Entry 5KJM (X-ray diffraction, 2.19 A resolution); this record covers chain A.

# Chain A
Molecule: N-lysine methyltransferase SMYD2
Organism: Homo sapiens
Notes: EC 2.1.1.-, 2.1.1.43
UniProtKB: Q9NRG4 (SMYD2_HUMAN); residue numbers follow UniProt; this construct covers 5-433
Amino-acid sequence (429 residues; row label = number of the first residue in the row):
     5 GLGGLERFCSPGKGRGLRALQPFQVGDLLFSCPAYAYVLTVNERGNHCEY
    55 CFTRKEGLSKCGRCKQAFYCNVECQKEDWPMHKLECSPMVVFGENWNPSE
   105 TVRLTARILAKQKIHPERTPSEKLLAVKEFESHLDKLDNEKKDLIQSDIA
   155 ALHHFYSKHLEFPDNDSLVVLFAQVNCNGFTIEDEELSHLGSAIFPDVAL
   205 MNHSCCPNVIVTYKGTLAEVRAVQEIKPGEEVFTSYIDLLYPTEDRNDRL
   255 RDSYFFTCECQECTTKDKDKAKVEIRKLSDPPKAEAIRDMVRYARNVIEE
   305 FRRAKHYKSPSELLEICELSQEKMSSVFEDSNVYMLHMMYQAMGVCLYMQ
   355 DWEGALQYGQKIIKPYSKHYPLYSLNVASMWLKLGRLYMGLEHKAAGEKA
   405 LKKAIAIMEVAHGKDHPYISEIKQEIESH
Sequence notes: engineered mutation E165 (Gly in Q9NRG4)
Curated features (UniProtKB/Swiss-Prot):
  - zinc finger: C52 to C90 (MYND-type)
  - binding site (S-adenosyl-L-methionine): K17 to R19, H137, N206, H207, Y258 to F260
  - binding site (Zn(2+)): C52, C55, C65, C68, C74, C78, H86, C90
  - modified residue: S283 (Phosphoserine)
  - natural variant: E165 (G165E: this construct carries the variant)
  - mutagenesis: E187 (E187K: Abolishes methyltransferase activity on p53/TP53), E189 (E189K: Strongly reduces methyltransferase activity on p53/TP53), E190 (E190K: Strongly reduces methyltransferase activity on p53/TP53), H207 (H207A: Abolishes methyltransferase activity), Y240 (Y240F: Abolishes methyltransferase activity), Y245 (Y245F: Strongly reduces methyltransferase activity on p53/TP53), D252 (D252R: Slightly reduces methyltransferase activity on p53/TP53), R253 (R253Q: No effect on methyltransferase activity on p53/TP53), R306 (R306E: No effect on methyltransferase activity on p53/TP53), Y374 (Y374A: Abolishes methyltransferase activity on p53/TP53), E429 (E429K: Reduces methyltransferase activity on p53/TP53), E431 (E431K: Strongly reduces methyltransferase activity on p53/TP53)

# In short
From UniProt: 9 S-adenosyl-L-methionine-binding residues, 8 Zn2+-binding residues and 12 mutagenesis sites.
Chain A is N-lysine methyltransferase SMYD2 (Homo sapiens); the structure, SMYD2 in complex with AZ931, was
determined by X-ray diffraction (same publication as 5KJK, 5KJL and 5KJN).
